Entry 7UIQ (X-ray diffraction, 3.11 A resolution); this record covers chains A and C.

[Chain A]
Name: Calcium/calmodulin-dependent protein kinase type II subunit alpha
Organism: Homo sapiens
Notes: EC 2.7.11.17
UniProtKB: Q9UQM7 (KCC2A_HUMAN); residue numbers follow UniProt; this construct covers 7-274
Sequence (268 residues; numbered 7 to 274; the number before each row is that of its first residue):
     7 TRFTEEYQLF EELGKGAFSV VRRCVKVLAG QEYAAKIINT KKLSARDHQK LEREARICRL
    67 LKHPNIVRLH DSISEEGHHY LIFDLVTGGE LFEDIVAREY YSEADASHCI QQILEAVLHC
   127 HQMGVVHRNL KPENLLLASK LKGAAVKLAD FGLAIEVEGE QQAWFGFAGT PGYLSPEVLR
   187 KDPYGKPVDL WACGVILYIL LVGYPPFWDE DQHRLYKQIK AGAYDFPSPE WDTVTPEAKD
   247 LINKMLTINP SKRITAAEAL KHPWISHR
Differences from the reference sequence: engineered mutation Asn135 (Asp in Q9UQM7), Lys223 (Gln in Q9UQM7)
Curated features (UniProtKB/Swiss-Prot):
  - binding site (ATP): Leu19 to Val27, Lys42
  - modified residue: Tyr13 (Phosphotyrosine), Ser257 (Phosphoserine)
  - natural variant: Phe98 (F98S: In MRD53), Glu109 (E109D: In MRD53), Ala112 (A112V: In MRD53; uncertain significance), Pro138 (P138A: In MRD53; uncertain significance), Glu183 (E183V: In MRD53), Pro212 (P212L: In MRD53; uncertain significance; P212Q: In MRD53), Pro235 (P235L: In MRD53; uncertain significance)
  - mutagenesis: Lys42 (K42R: No effect on protein stability or degradation. No effect on neuronal migration; when associated with P-286)
What the authors report for this chain:
  - mutagenesis - E96K (7- to 65-fold), E96K/E99K (75- to 140-fold), E99K (7- to 65-fold): decreased binding to GluA1 P828R
  - mutagenesis - I205K, W214A (60-fold), E236K (21-fold): decreased binding to CaMKIIN
  - specificity-determining residues: Trp214, Glu236 (by similarity / conservation)
  - mutagenesis - E96K/E99K (Tm change 1 degC): decreased stability in response to GluN2B

[Chain C]
Name: T-lymphoma invasion and metastasis-inducing protein 1
UniProtKB: Q60610 (TIAM1_MOUSE); residues 1541-1559 here = UniProt positions 1541-1559
Sequence (19 residues; numbered 1541 to 1559; the number before each row is that of its first residue):
  1541 RTLDSHASRM TQLKKQAAL

[How chain A and chain C interact]
Residue-residue contacts - 36 pairs, chain A then chain C:
  Glu96(A) with Lys1555(C), salt bridge
  Phe98(A) with Lys1554(C); Lys1555(C)
  Glu99(A) with Lys1555(C), salt bridge
  Ile101(A) with Leu1553(C), hydrophobic
  Val102(A) with Leu1553(C), hydrophobic
  Glu105(A) with Met1550(C)
  Tyr106(A) with His1546(C)
  Lys137(A) with Gln1556(C), hydrogen bond (side chain-backbone)
  Glu139(A) with Lys1555(C); Gln1556(C), hydrogen bond (side chain-backbone)
  Phe173(A) with Leu1559(C)
  Gly175(A) with Ala1558(C); Leu1559(C), hydrogen bond (backbone-backbone)
  Thr176(A) with Gln1556(C); Ala1557(C)
  Pro177(A) with Gln1556(C); Ala1557(C)
  Gly178(A) with Gln1556(C), hydrogen bond (backbone-side chain)
  Tyr179(A) with Gln1556(C)
  Ile205(A) with Leu1553(C), hydrophobic
  Val208(A) with His1546(C), hydrogen bond (backbone-side chain); Met1550(C)
  Gly209(A) with Met1550(C); Leu1553(C)
  Tyr210(A) with Arg1549(C); Met1550(C), hydrophobic; Gln1552(C)
  Trp214(A) with Gln1552(C); Lys1554(C); Gln1556(C)
  Glu216(A) with Lys1554(C), salt bridge
  Pro233(A) with Arg1549(C)
  Ser234(A) with Arg1549(C), hydrogen bond (backbone-side chain)
  Glu236(A) with His1546(C), salt bridge; Arg1549(C), salt bridge
Also at the interface, not in a pair above, chain A (27 interface residues in all): Asn135, Ala174, Pro211
Also at the interface, not in a pair above, chain C (12 interface residues in all): Asp1544
Interface features reported in the paper:
  - hot spots on chain A (mutagenesis) - E236K: abolished binding to T-lymphoma invasion and metastasis-inducing protein 1 (chain C)
  - hot spots on chain A (mutagenesis) - I205K, E236K: decreased binding to Tiam1

[Summary]
Chain A and chain C form an interface of 27 and 12 residues respectively; the contacts include 6 hydrogen
bonds and 5 salt bridges. Polar contacts include Glu96(A)-Lys1555(C), Glu99(A)-Lys1555(C) and
Glu216(A)-Lys1554(C). The paper reports that E96K, E96K/E99K and E99K of chain A reduce binding to GluA1
P828R; specificity determinants Trp214(A) and Glu236(A); 6 substitutions were tested in all.
Chain A is Calcium/calmodulin-dependent protein kinase type II subunit alpha (Homo sapiens) and chain C is
T-lymphoma invasion and metastasis-inducing protein 1; the structure, Cocrystal structure of human
CaMKII-alpha (CAMK2A)kinase domain and Tiam1, was determined by X-ray diffraction (same publication as 6X5G,
6X5Q, 7KL0, 7KL1, 7UIR, 7UIS and 5 further entries).
